Entry 5MEK (X-ray diffraction, 1.74 A resolution); this record covers chain A.

== Chain A ==
Name: Cytosolic sulfotransferase 18
Source organism: Arabidopsis thaliana
Notes: EC 2.8.2.-
UniProt: Q9C9C9 (SOT18_ARATH); residue numbers follow UniProt; this construct covers 26-347
Sequence (322 residues; numbered 26 to 347; the number before each row is that of its first residue):
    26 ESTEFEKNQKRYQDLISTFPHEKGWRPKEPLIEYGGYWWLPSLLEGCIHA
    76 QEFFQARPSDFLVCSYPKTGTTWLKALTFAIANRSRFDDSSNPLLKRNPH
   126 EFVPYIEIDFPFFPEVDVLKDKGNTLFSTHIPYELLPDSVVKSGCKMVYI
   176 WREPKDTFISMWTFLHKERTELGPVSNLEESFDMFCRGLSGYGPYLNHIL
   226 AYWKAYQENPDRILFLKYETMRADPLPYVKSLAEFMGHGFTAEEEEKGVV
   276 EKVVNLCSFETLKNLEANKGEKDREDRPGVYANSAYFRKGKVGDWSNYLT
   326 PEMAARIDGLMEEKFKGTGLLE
Small-molecule neighbours:
  - adenosine-3'-5'-diphosphate (A3P): Pro-92, Lys-93, Thr-94, Gly-95, Thr-96, Thr-97, Trp-98, Arg-177, Ser-185, Tyr-243, Arg-247, Cys-282, Ser-283, Phe-284, Leu-287, Tyr-311, Phe-312, Arg-313, Lys-314, Gly-315, Lys-316
  - N-propanol (POL), molecule 1: Phe-44, Pro-45, Glu-58, Tyr-59
  - N-propanol (POL), molecule 2: Trp-50, Leu-65, Met-186, Leu-190, Ser-215, Gly-216
  - N-propanol (POL), molecule 3: Phe-137, Phe-138, Pro-139, Glu-140, Val-141, Asp-301, Arg-302
  - N-propanol (POL), molecule 4: Tyr-231, Gln-232, Pro-235
UniProt features mapped onto this chain:
  - active site: His-155 (Proton acceptor)
  - binding site (3'-phosphoadenylyl sulfate): Lys-93 to Trp-98, Arg-177, Ser-185, Tyr-243, Arg-313 to Gly-315
  - natural variant: Asp-301 (D301G: In strain: cv. C24), Lys-339 (K339N: In strain: cv. C24)
  - mutagenesis: Asp-301 (D301G: 25 time reduction of activity with desulfo-benzyl glucosinolate as substrate)
From the paper describing this entry:
  - binding site for adenosine-3'-5'-diphosphate: Lys-93, Gly-95, Thr-96, Thr-97, Trp-98, Arg-177, Ser-185, Tyr-243, Arg-247, Cys-282, Phe-284, Arg-313, Lys-314, Gly-315
  - catalytic residues: Thr-96, Thr-97, Tyr-130, His-155 (proposed by the authors, not directly observed)
  - mutagenesis - T96A (12-fold): decreased catalytic activity on 3MTP
  - mutagenesis - T96A (3-fold): decreased catalytic activity on 8MTO
  - mutagenesis - P136A: unchanged catalytic activity

== Overview ==
Bound to chain A: adenosine-3'-5'-diphosphate and 4 copies of N-propanol. UniProt lists active-site residue
His-155, 12 residues binding 3'-phosphoadenylyl sulfate and one mutagenesis site. From the paper: catalytic
residues Thr-96, Thr-97 and Tyr-130 among others; T96A reduces catalytic activity on 3MTP.
Chain A is Cytosolic sulfotransferase 18 (Arabidopsis thaliana); the structure, Sulphotransferase-18 from
Arabidopsis thaliana in complex with 3'-phosphoadenosine 5'-phosphate (PAP), was determined by X-ray
diffraction (same publication as 5MEX).
